6N07 - chains HE and IB of the 42 polymer chains in the assembly; structure by electron microscopy, 3.60 A resolution.

# Chain HE (and IB)
Protein: Microcompartments protein
From: Haliangium ochraceum (strain DSM 14365 / JCM 11303 / SMP-2)
Notes: chain IB of this document is another copy of the same molecule, construct and numbering; everything in this record applies to it too
Reference sequence: D0LID5 (D0LID5_HALO1); residues 1-99 here = UniProt positions 1-99
Sequence (99 residues; numbered 1 to 99; the number before each row is that of its first residue):
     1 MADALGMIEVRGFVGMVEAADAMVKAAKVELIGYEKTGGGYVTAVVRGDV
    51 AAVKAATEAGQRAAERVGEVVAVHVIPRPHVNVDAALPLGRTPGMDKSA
Disordered / not traced: 1, 94-99
Swiss-Prot annotation at these positions:
  - mutagenesis: Lys28 (K28A: Forms larger hexamer patches, increases hexamer stacking), Arg78 (R78A: Forms smaller hexamer patches)

# How chain HE and chain IB interact
Contacting residue pairs (11):
  Val24(HE) with Arg78(IB), hydrogen bond (backbone-side chain)
  Ala26(HE) with Pro77(IB); Arg78(IB)
  Ala27(HE) with Pro77(IB), hydrophobic
  Lys28(HE) with Arg78(IB)
  Ala51(HE) with Val50(IB); Ala51(IB), hydrophobic; Lys54(IB)
  Ala52(HE) with Val50(IB)
  Lys54(HE) with Lys54(IB)
  Ala55(HE) with Pro77(IB), hydrophobic

# In short
Chain HE and chain IB form an interface of 8 and 5 residues respectively, with 1 hydrogen bond. Its one
hydrogen-bonded contact is Val24(HE)-Arg78(IB). Curated annotation (UniProt) lists 2 mutagenesis sites on
chain HE.
Both chains are Microcompartments protein (Haliangium ochraceum (strain DSM 14365 / JCM 11303 / SMP-2)). Entry
6N07 (Structure of the HO BMC shell: BMC-TD focused map, open inner pore, compacted shell) was determined by
electron microscopy (same publication as 6MZU, 6MZV, 6MZX, 6MZY, 6N06, 6N09, 6N0F and 6N0G).
